Entry 7SCB (electron microscopy, 2.50 A resolution); this record covers chains AJ and AK of the 29 polymer chains in the assembly.

[Chain AJ]
Molecule: Allophycocyanin alpha chain
Organism: Synechocystis sp. PCC 6803 substr. Kazusa
UniProtKB: Q01951 (PHAA_SYNY3); numbering as in UniProt (aligned over 1-161)
Chain sequence (161 residues; numbered 1 to 161; the number before each row is that of its first residue):
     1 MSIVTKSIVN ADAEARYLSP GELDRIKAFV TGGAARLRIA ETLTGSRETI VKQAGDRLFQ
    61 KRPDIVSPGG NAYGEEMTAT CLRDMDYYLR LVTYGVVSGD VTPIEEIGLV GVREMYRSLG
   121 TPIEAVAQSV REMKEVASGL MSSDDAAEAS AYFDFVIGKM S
Unresolved in the structure: 1
UniProt features mapped onto this chain:
  - binding site ((2R,3E)-phycocyanobilin): Cys-81
  - modified residue: Asn-71 (N4-methylasparagine)
Covalently attached groups: phycocyanobilin (CYC) linked to Cys-81
Ligand contacts: phycocyanobilin (CYC): Leu-58, Ile-65, Asn-71, Ala-72, Met-77, Thr-80, Arg-83, Asp-84, Met-85, Tyr-87, Tyr-88, Leu-91, Ile-107, Met-115, Tyr-116, Leu-119, Thr-121, Ala-125, Val-126, Ser-129

[Chain AK]
Molecule: Allophycocyanin subunit beta-18
Organism: Synechocystis sp. PCC 6803 substr. Kazusa
UniProtKB: P74551 (APCF_SYNY3); residues 1-169 here = UniProt positions 1-169
Chain sequence (169 residues; row label = number of the first residue in the row):
     1 MRDAVTTLIK NYDLTGRYLD RNAMDELKAY FESGSARIAA AAMINANSAT IVKRAAAQLF
    61 EEIPELIRPS GNAYTTRRFS ACLRDMDYYL RYASYALIAA DNNVLDERVL QGLRETYNSL
   121 GVPIGPTVRG IQIMKEMIEA MAEDSSLNST DFIASPFDHM TRELSELSV
UniProt features mapped onto this chain:
  - binding site ((2R,3E)-phycocyanobilin): Cys-82
  - modified residue: Asn-72 (N4-methylasparagine)
Covalently attached groups: phycocyanobilin (CYC) linked to Cys-82
Ligand contacts:
  - phycocyanobilin (CYC), molecule 1: Leu-66, Asn-72, Ala-73, Arg-77, Arg-78, Ala-81, Arg-84, Asp-85, Met-86, Tyr-88, Tyr-89, Tyr-92, Arg-108, Val-109, Leu-113, Thr-116, Tyr-117, Leu-120, Val-122, Pro-123, Pro-126, Thr-127
  - phycocyanobilin (CYC), molecule 2: Ile-67, Tyr-74, Thr-75, Thr-76, Phe-79

[Chain AJ / chain AK interface]
Residue-residue contacts (69; chain AJ residue first):
  Ser-2(AJ) / Asp-3(AK)  hydrogen bond
  Ser-2(AJ) / Thr-6(AK)
  Val-4(AJ) / Asp-3(AK)
  Val-4(AJ) / Tyr-30(AK)
  Val-4(AJ) / Ile-98(AK)  hydrophobic
  Val-4(AJ) / Ala-99(AK)  hydrophobic
  Thr-5(AJ) / Met-1(AK)
  Thr-5(AJ) / Asp-3(AK)  hydrogen bond
  Thr-5(AJ) / Thr-6(AK)
  Ile-8(AJ) / Met-1(AK)  hydrophobic
  Ile-8(AJ) / Tyr-95(AK)
  Ile-8(AJ) / Ala-99(AK)  hydrophobic
  Val-9(AJ) / Met-1(AK)  hydrophobic
  Val-9(AJ) / Arg-108(AK)
  Ala-11(AJ) / Tyr-95(AK)  hydrogen bond (backbone-side chain)
  Asp-12(AJ) / Arg-91(AK)  salt bridge
  Asp-12(AJ) / Tyr-92(AK)  hydrogen bond
  Asp-12(AJ) / Tyr-95(AK)
  Asp-12(AJ) / Arg-108(AK)  salt bridge
  Ala-15(AJ) / Arg-91(AK)
  Tyr-17(AJ) / Asn-45(AK)
  Tyr-17(AJ) / Asp-87(AK)  hydrogen bond (side chain-backbone)
  Tyr-17(AJ) / Leu-90(AK)
  Tyr-17(AJ) / Arg-91(AK)
  Tyr-17(AJ) / Ser-94(AK)
  Tyr-17(AJ) / Tyr-95(AK)
  Leu-18(AJ) / Asn-45(AK)  hydrogen bond (backbone-side chain)
  Leu-18(AJ) / Ser-94(AK)
  Leu-18(AJ) / Tyr-95(AK)  hydrophobic
  Leu-18(AJ) / Ile-98(AK)  hydrophobic
  Leu-23(AJ) / Ile-38(AK)  hydrophobic
  Leu-23(AJ) / Asn-45(AK)
  Leu-23(AJ) / Ile-98(AK)  hydrophobic
  Ile-26(AJ) / Ile-38(AK)  hydrophobic
  Ile-26(AJ) / Ile-98(AK)  hydrophobic
  Lys-27(AJ) / Ser-35(AK)
  Lys-27(AJ) / Ile-38(AK)
  Phe-29(AJ) / Phe-31(AK)  hydrophobic
  Val-30(AJ) / Phe-31(AK)
  Val-30(AJ) / Gly-34(AK)
  Val-30(AJ) / Ser-35(AK)
  Val-30(AJ) / Ile-38(AK)  hydrophobic
  Gly-33(AJ) / Phe-31(AK)
  Leu-37(AJ) / Met-24(AK)
  Leu-37(AJ) / Leu-27(AK)  hydrophobic
  Leu-37(AJ) / Lys-28(AK)
  Leu-37(AJ) / Phe-31(AK)  hydrophobic
  Ala-40(AJ) / Met-24(AK)  hydrophobic
  Thr-44(AJ) / Tyr-18(AK)
  Thr-44(AJ) / Leu-19(AK)
  Arg-47(AJ) / Tyr-18(AK)
  Asp-86(AJ) / Tyr-18(AK)  hydrogen bond (backbone-side chain)
  Leu-89(AJ) / Tyr-18(AK)
  Arg-90(AJ) / Asp-13(AK)  salt bridge
  Arg-90(AJ) / Gly-16(AK)
  Arg-90(AJ) / Arg-17(AK)
  Arg-90(AJ) / Tyr-18(AK)  hydrogen bond (backbone-side chain)
  Thr-93(AJ) / Leu-19(AK)
  Tyr-94(AJ) / Ile-9(AK)
  Tyr-94(AJ) / Tyr-12(AK)  hydrogen bond (side chain-backbone)
  Tyr-94(AJ) / Asp-13(AK)  hydrogen bond (side chain-backbone)
  Tyr-94(AJ) / Arg-17(AK)  hydrogen bond (side chain-backbone)
  Tyr-94(AJ) / Leu-19(AK)  hydrophobic
  Val-97(AJ) / Val-5(AK)  hydrophobic
  Val-97(AJ) / Leu-19(AK)  hydrophobic
  Val-97(AJ) / Leu-27(AK)  hydrophobic
  Ser-98(AJ) / Val-5(AK)
  Ser-98(AJ) / Ile-9(AK)
  Ile-107(AJ) / Asp-13(AK)
Also at the interface, not in a pair above, chain AJ (31 interface residues in all): Arg-16, Glu-41, Pro-103
Also at the interface, not in a pair above, chain AK (34 interface residues in all): Arg-2, Ala-41, Ile-44, Ser-48, Val-104

[Summary]
Chain AJ and chain AK form an interface of 31 and 34 residues respectively, with 11 hydrogen bonds and 3 salt
bridges. Among the polar pairs are Asp-12(AJ)/Arg-91(AK), Asp-12(AJ)/Arg-108(AK) and Arg-90(AJ)/Asp-13(AK).
Chain AK binds phycocyanobilin. Phycocyanobilin is covalently linked to Cys-81(AJ).
Here chain AJ is Allophycocyanin alpha chain and chain AK is Allophycocyanin subunit beta-18, both from
Synechocystis sp. PCC 6803 substr. Kazusa. Entry 7SCB (B-cylinder of Synechocystis PCC 6803 Phycobilisome,
complex with OCP - local refinement) was determined by electron microscopy, deposited together with 7SC7, 7SC9
and 7SCC.
